Entry 3RB8 (X-ray diffraction, 2.60 A resolution); this record covers chain A.

Chain A:
Name: Putative uncharacterized protein
Organism: Pseudomonas phage 201phi2-1
UniProt: B3FK34 (B3FK34_9CAUD); residue numbers follow UniProt; this construct covers 2-315
Sequence (315 residues; numbered 1 to 315; the number before each row is that of its first residue):
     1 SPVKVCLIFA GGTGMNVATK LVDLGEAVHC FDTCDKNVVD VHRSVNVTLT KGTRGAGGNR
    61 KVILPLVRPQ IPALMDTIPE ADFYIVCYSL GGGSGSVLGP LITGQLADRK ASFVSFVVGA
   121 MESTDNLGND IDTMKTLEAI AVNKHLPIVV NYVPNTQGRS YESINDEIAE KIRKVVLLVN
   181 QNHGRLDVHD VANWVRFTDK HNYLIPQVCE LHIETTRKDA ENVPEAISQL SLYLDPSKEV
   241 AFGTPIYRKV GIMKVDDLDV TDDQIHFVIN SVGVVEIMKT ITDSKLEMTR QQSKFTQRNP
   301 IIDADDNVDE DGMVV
Disordered / not traced: 1
Construct notes: expression tag (1)
Modified residues: Mse15, Mse75, Mse121, Mse134, Mse253, Mse278, Mse288, Mse313 (selenomethionine; parent Met)
Small-molecule neighbours: GDP (guanosine-5'-diphosphate): G11, G12, T13, N16, D32, G57, G58, S89, G91, G92, G93, S94, G95, S96, V118, A120, Mse121, E122, N126, N155, Y161, I164, N165
Curated features (UniProtKB/Swiss-Prot):
  - binding site (GTP): G12, T13, G93 to G95, N165
  - site (GTP hydrolysis): D187, D190
  - mutagenesis: D187 (D187A: Impaired GTP hydrolysis and polymerization dynamics), D190 (D190A: Impaired GTP hydrolysis and polymerization dynamics. Reduces critical concentration for polymerization, filaments no longer depolymerize. Encased viral DNA stays at cell poles ...), R217 (R217A/D: Complete loss of ability to form filaments), D235 (D235A: Blocks filament assembly), D259 (D259A: No visible effect on filament formation, viral capsid movement capsid filling or phage DNA rotation), D263 (D263A: No visible effect on filament formation, viral capsid movement capsid filling or phage DNA rotation), D303 (D303A: 60% loss of ability to form filaments), D305 (D305A: Almost complete loss of ability to form filaments; D305R: Complete loss of ability to form filaments)
What the authors report for this chain:
  - catalytic residues: D190

Summary:
Ligands of chain A: GDP. UniProt lists 6 GTP-binding residues and 8 mutagenesis sites. From the paper: the
catalytic residue D190.
Chain A is Putative uncharacterized protein (Pseudomonas phage 201phi2-1); the structure, Structure of the
phage tubulin PhuZ(SeMet)-GDP, was determined by X-ray diffraction (same publication as 3R4V).
